Entry 6U8C (X-ray diffraction, 2.61 A resolution); this record covers chains C and L of the 6 polymer chains in the assembly.

[Chain C (and L)]
Molecule: Antibody light chain Fab
Source organism: Homo sapiens
Notes: antibody fragment or engineered binder; chain L of this document is another copy of the same molecule, construct and numbering; everything in this record applies to it too
Sequence (214 residues; numbered 1 to 214; the number before each row is that of its first residue):
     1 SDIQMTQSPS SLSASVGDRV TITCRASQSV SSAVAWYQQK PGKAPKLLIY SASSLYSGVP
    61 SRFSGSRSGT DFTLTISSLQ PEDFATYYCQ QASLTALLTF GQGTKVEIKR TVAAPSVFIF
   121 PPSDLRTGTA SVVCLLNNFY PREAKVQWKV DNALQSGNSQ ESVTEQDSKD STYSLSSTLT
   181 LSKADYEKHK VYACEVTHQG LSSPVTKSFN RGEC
Unresolved in the structure: 1-7, 93-96 (chain L: 1-5, 66-68, 93-96)
Disulfides: Cys24-Cys89, Cys134-Cys194
From the paper describing this entry:
  - conformationally variable residues (loop rearrangement): Ser123 to Thr127

[Chain C / chain L interface]
Residue-residue contacts - 43 pairs, chain C then chain L:
  Leu12(C) with Leu154(L), hydrophobic
  Arg19(C) with Ala153(L); Leu154(L), hydrogen bond (backbone-backbone)
  Val20(C) with Leu154(L)
  Thr21(C) with Leu154(L), hydrogen bond (backbone-backbone); Gln155(L); Ser156(L), hydrogen bond (backbone-backbone)
  Ile22(C) with Ser156(L)
  Thr23(C) with Ser156(L), hydrogen bond (backbone-backbone); Gly157(L); Asn158(L)
  Arg25(C) with Thr129(L); Gly157(L); Asn158(L); Thr180(L), hydrogen bond (side chain-backbone); Leu181(L); Ser182(L), hydrogen bond
  Ser68(C) with Ser182(L); Lys188(L)
  Asp71(C) with Leu181(L); Ser182(L)
  Thr104(C) with Ser156(L), hydrogen bond
  Glu143(C) with Lys145(L), salt bridge
  Lys145(C) with Ser11(L), hydrogen bond (side chain-backbone)
  Gln147(C) with Leu12(L)
  Ala153(C) with Arg19(L)
  Leu154(C) with Asp18(L); Arg19(L), hydrogen bond (backbone-backbone); Val20(L); Thr21(L), hydrogen bond (backbone-backbone)
  Gln155(C) with Thr21(L)
  Ser156(C) with Leu12(L); Thr21(L), hydrogen bond (backbone-backbone); Ile22(L); Thr23(L), hydrogen bond (backbone-backbone); Thr104(L)
  Gly157(C) with Thr23(L)
  Asn158(C) with Thr23(L), hydrogen bond (backbone-side chain); Arg25(L)
  Thr180(C) with Arg25(L), hydrogen bond (backbone-side chain)
  Leu181(C) with Arg25(L)
  Ser182(C) with Asp71(L), hydrogen bond
  Gln199(C) with Gln199(L)
Interface residues without a listed pair, chain C (29 interface residues in all): Ser10, Ser13, Gly69, Thr70, Asp185, His198
Interface residues without a listed pair, chain L (31 interface residues in all): Ser10, Ser13, Ala14, Thr73, Glu143, Gln147, Asp185

[Summary]
29 residues of chain C face 31 of chain L across their interface; the contacts include 15 hydrogen bonds and 1
salt bridge. Polar pairs include Glu143(C)-Lys145(L), Arg25(C)-Thr180(L) and Arg25(C)-Ser182(L). From the
paper: conformational variability at Ser123(C).
Both chains are Antibody light chain Fab (Homo sapiens). Entry 6U8C (Crystal structure of an engineered
ultra-high affinity Fab-Protein G complex) was determined by X-ray diffraction.
